Entry 4NCA (X-ray diffraction, 2.49 A resolution); this record covers chains A and D of the 4 polymer chains in the assembly.

# Chain A
Protein: Argonaute
From: Thermus thermophilus
UniProt: Q746M7 (Q746M7_THET2); residues 1-685 here = UniProt positions 1-685
Sequence (685 residues; each row starts with the number of its first residue):
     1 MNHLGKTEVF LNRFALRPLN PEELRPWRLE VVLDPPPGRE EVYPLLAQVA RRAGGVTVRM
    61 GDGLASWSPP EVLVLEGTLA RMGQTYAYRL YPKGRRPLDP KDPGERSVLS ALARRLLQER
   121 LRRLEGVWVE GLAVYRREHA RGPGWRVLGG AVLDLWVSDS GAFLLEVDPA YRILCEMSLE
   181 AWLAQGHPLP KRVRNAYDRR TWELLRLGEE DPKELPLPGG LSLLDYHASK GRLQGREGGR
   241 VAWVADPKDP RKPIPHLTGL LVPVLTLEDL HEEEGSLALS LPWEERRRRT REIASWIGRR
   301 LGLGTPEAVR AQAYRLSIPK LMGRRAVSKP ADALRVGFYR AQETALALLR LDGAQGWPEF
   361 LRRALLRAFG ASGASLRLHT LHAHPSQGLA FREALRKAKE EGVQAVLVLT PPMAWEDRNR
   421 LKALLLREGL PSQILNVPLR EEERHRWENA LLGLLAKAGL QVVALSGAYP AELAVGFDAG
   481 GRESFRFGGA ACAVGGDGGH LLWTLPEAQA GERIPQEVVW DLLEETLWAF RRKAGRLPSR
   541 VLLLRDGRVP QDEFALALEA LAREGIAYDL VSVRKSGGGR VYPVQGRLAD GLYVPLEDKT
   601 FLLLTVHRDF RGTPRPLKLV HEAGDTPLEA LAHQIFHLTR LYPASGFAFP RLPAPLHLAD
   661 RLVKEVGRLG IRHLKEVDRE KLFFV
Disordered / not traced: 1-2
Bound ions: Mg2+ site 1: Asp478, Asp546 (shared with DT10(D) of chain D; 1 residue of chain G); Mg2+ site 2: Asp478, Asp660; Mg2+ site 3: Val685 (shared with 2 residues of chain C)
Residues lining bound ligands: thymidine-5'-phosphate (TMP): Asn195, Tyr197, Asp198, Arg200, Trp202, Leu217, Pro218, Gly219, Leu223, Tyr226, His227, Lys230, Arg232, Ile254, Pro255, His256
Swiss-Prot annotation at these positions:
  - active site: Asp478, Glu512, Asp546, Asp660
  - binding site (Mn(2+)): Asp478, Asp546, Asp660, Val685
  - mutagenesis: Arg172 (R172A: Reduced cleavage of target RNA; further decreased when associated with A-548), Tyr197 (Y197A: No change in cleavage of target RNA; when associated with 226-AHASKGA-232), Tyr226 to Arg232 (No change in cleavage of target RNA), Arg232 (R232A: No change in cleavage of target RNA), Arg418 to Lys422 (No cleavage of target RNA), Lys422 (K422A: No cleavage of target RNA), Lys457 (K457A: No cleavage of target RNA; when associated with 418-ANRLA-422), Asp478 (D478A: No cleavage of target RNA. No cleavage of tDNA, no DNA associates with TtAgo in E.coli; when associated with A-546 ...), Glu512 (E512A: No cleavage of tDNA), Asp546 (D546A: No cleavage of target RNA. No cleavage of tDNA, no DNA associates with TtAgo in E.coli; when associated with A-478 ...), Arg548 (R548A: Poor cleavage of target RNA), Asp660 (D660A: Poor cleavage of target RNA. No cleavage of tDNA)

# Chain D
Molecule: 10-nt DNA strand
Sequence (10 nucleotides; row label = number of the first residue in the row):
    10 TACTACCTCG
Bound ions: Mg2+: DT10 (shared with Asp478(A), Asp546(A) of chain A; 1 residue of chain G)

# Interface between chain A and chain D
Contacting residue pairs (33; chain A residue first):
  Leu267(A) - DA14(D)  sugar contact
  Glu268(A) - DT13(D)  phosphate contact
  Glu268(A) - DA14(D)  sugar contact
  His271(A) - DA14(D)  phosphate contact
  His271(A) - DC15(D)  salt bridge to the phosphate
  Ser328(A) - DG19(D)  sugar contact
  Lys329(A) - DG19(D)  phosphate contact
  Trp415(A) - DC12(D)  phosphate contact
  Trp415(A) - DT13(D)  hydrogen bond to the phosphate
  His445(A) - DC18(D)  stacking on the base
  Asp478(A) - DT10(D)  phosphate contact
  Ala479(A) - DT10(D)  sugar contact
  Gly480(A) - DT10(D)  phosphate contact
  Gly480(A) - DA11(D)  phosphate contact
  Gly481(A) - DT10(D)  phosphate contact
  Gly481(A) - DA11(D)  hydrogen bond to the phosphate
  Asp546(A) - DT10(D)  phosphate contact
  Lys575(A) - DT10(D)  salt bridge to the phosphate
  Asp590(A) - DG19(D)  hydrogen bond to the base
  Val606(A) - DG19(D)  base contact
  His607(A) - DG19(D)  hydrogen bond to the base
  Arg608(A) - DG19(D)  hydrogen bond to the sugar
  Phe610(A) - DC16(D)  base contact
  Phe610(A) - DT17(D)  sugar contact
  Arg640(A) - DG19(D)  base contact
  Phe647(A) - DC18(D)  phosphate contact
  Phe647(A) - DG19(D)  sugar contact
  Ala648(A) - DG19(D)  base contact
  Phe649(A) - DG19(D)  base contact
  Asp660(A) - DT10(D)  phosphate contact
  Lys664(A) - DA11(D)  salt bridge to the phosphate
  Lys664(A) - DC12(D)  phosphate contact
  Arg668(A) - DC12(D)  salt bridge to the phosphate
Other interface residues (no listed pair), chain A (30 interface residues in all): Ser276, Arg482, Arg486, Arg611, Val663

# Summary
The interface between chain A and chain D involves 30 residues on one side and 10 on the other; the contacts
include 5 hydrogen bonds, 4 salt bridges and 1 aromatic stacking contact. Polar contacts include
Asp590(A)-DG19(D), His607(A)-DG19(D) and Arg608(A)-DG19(D). Ligands of chain A: thymidine-5'-phosphate.
Chain A is Argonaute (Thermus thermophilus) and chain D is a 10-nt DNA strand; the structure, Structure of
Thermus thermophilus Argonaute bound to guide DNA 19-mer and target DNA in the presence ..., was determined by
X-ray diffraction, deposited together with 4KPY, 4N41, 4N47, 4N76 and 4NCB.
